7Y71 - chains O and A of the 5 polymer chains in the assembly; structure by electron microscopy, 3.12 A resolution.

Chain O:
Protein: Fab E7 heavy chain
From: Homo sapiens
Notes: antibody fragment or engineered binder
Chain sequence (221 residues; each row starts with the number of its first residue):
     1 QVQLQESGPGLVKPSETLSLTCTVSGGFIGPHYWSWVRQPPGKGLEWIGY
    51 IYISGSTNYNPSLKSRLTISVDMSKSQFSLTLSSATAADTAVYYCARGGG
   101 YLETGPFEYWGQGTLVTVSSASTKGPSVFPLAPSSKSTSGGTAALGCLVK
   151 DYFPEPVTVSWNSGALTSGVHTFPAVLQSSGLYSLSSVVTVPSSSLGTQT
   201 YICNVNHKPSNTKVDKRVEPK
Disulfides: Cys-22/Cys-95, Cys-147/Cys-203

Chain A:
Protein: Spike glycoprotein
From: Homo sapiens
UniProtKB: P0DTC2 (SPIKE_SARS2); residues 16-1213 here = UniProt positions 16-1213
Chain sequence (1198 residues; numbered 16 to 1213; the number before each row is that of its first residue):
    16 VNLTTRTQLPPAYTNSFTRGVYYPDKVFRSSVLHSTQDLFLPFFSNVTWF
    66 HAIHVSGTNGTKRFDNPVLPFNDGVYFASTEKSNIIRGWIFGTTLDSKTQ
   116 SLLIVNNATNVVIKVCEFQFCNDPFLGVYYHKNNKSWMESEFRVYSSANN
   166 CTFEYVSQPFLMDLEGKQGNFKNLREFVFKNIDGYFKIYSKHTPINLVRD
   216 LPQGFSALEPLVDLPIGINITRFQTLLALHRSYLTPGDSSSGWTAGAAAY
   266 YVGYLQPRTFLLKYNENGTITDAVDCALDPLSETKCTLKSFTVEKGIYQT
   316 SNFRVQPTESIVRFPNITNLCPFGEVFNATRFASVYAWNRKRISNCVADY
   366 SVLYNSASFSTFKCYGVSPTKLNDLCFTNVYADSFVIRGDEVRQIAPGQT
   416 GKIADYNYKLPDDFTGCVIAWNSNNLDSKVGGNYNYLYRLFRKSNLKPFE
   466 RDISTEIYQAGSTPCNGVEGFNCYFPLQSYGFQPTNGVGYQPYRVVVLSF
   516 ELLHAPATVCGPKKSTNLVKNKCVNFNFNGLTGTGVLTESNKKFLPFQQF
   566 GRDIADTTDAVRDPQTLEILDITPCSFGGVSVITPGTNTSNQVAVLYQDV
   616 NCTEVPVAIHADQLTPTWRVYSTGSNVFQTRAGCLIGAEHVNNSYECDIP
   666 IGAGICASYQTQTNSPRAAASVASQSIIAYTMSLGAENSVAYSNNSIAIP
   716 TNFTISVTTEILPVSMTKTSVDCTMYICGDSTECSNLLLQYGSFCTQLNR
   766 ALTGIAVEQDKNTQEVFAQVKQIYKTPPIKDFGGFNFSQILPDPSKPSKR
   816 SPIEDLLFNKVTLADAGFIKQYGDCLGDIAARDLICAQKFNGLTVLPPLL
   866 TDEMIAQYTSALLAGTITSGWTFGAGPALQIPFPMQMAYRFNGIGVTQNV
   916 LYENQKLIANQFNSAIGKIQDSLSSTPSALGKLQDVVNQNAQALNTLVKQ
   966 LSSNFGAISSVLNDILSRLDPPEAEVQIDRLITGRLQSLQTYVTQQLIRA
  1016 AEIRASANLAATKMSECVLGQSKRVDFCGKGYHLMSFPQSAPHGVVFLHV
  1066 TYVPAQEKNFTTAPAICHDGKAHFPREGVFVSNGTHWFVTQRNFYEPQII
  1116 TTDNTFVSGNCDVVIGIVNNTVYDPLQPELDSFKEELDKYFKNHTSPDVD
  1166 LGDISGINASVVNIQKEIDRLNEVAKNLNESLIDLQELGKYEQYIKWP
Disordered / not traced: 16-25, 67-78, 96-98, 143-155, 177-186, 247-260, 482-486, 501-502, 621-639, 676-689, 829-852, 1147-1213
Construct notes: engineered mutation Ala-683 (Arg in P0DTC2), Ala-685 (Arg in P0DTC2), Pro-817 (Phe in P0DTC2), Pro-892 (Ala in P0DTC2), Pro-899 (Ala in P0DTC2), Pro-942 (Ala in P0DTC2), Pro-986 (Lys in P0DTC2), Pro-987 (Val in P0DTC2)
Curated features (UniProtKB/Swiss-Prot):
  - region: Asn-280 to Cys-301 (Putative superantigen), Arg-403 to Asp-405 (Integrin-binding motif), Asn-448 to Phe-456 (Immunodominant HLA epitope recognized by the CD8+), Pro-681, Arg-682, Ala-684 (Putative superantigen), Ser-816 to Tyr-837 (Fusion peptide 1), Lys-835 to Phe-855 (Fusion peptide 2), Asp-1163 to Glu-1202 (Heptad repeat 2)
  - site: Arg-815, Ser-816 (Cleavage)
  - glycosylation: Asn-17 (N-linked (GlcNAc...) (complex) asparagine), Asn-61 (N-linked (GlcNAc...) (hybrid) asparagine), Asn-74 (N-linked (GlcNAc...) (complex) asparagine), Asn-122 (N-linked (GlcNAc...) (hybrid) asparagine), Asn-149 (N-linked (GlcNAc...) (complex) asparagine), Asn-165 (N-linked (GlcNAc...) (complex) asparagine), Asn-234 (N-linked (GlcNAc...) (high mannose) asparagine), Asn-282 (N-linked (GlcNAc...) (complex) asparagine), Thr-323 (O-linked (GalNAc) threonine), Ser-325 (O-linked (HexNAc...) serine), Asn-331 (N-linked (GlcNAc...) (complex) asparagine), Asn-343 (N-linked (GlcNAc...) (complex) asparagine), Asn-603 (N-linked (GlcNAc...) (hybrid) asparagine), Asn-616 (N-linked (GlcNAc...) (complex) asparagine), Asn-657 (N-linked (GlcNAc...) (complex) asparagine), Thr-676 (O-linked (GlcNAc...) threonine), Thr-678 (O-linked (GlcNAc...) threonine), Asn-709 (N-linked (GlcNAc...) (high mannose) asparagine), Asn-717 (N-linked (GlcNAc...) (hybrid) asparagine), Asn-801 (N-linked (GlcNAc...) (hybrid) asparagine) and 6 more in UniProt
  - natural variant: Leu-18 (L18F: In strain: Beta/B.1.351, Gamma/P.1 and 1 more), Thr-19 (T19I: In strain: Omicron/BQ.1.1, Omicron/XBB.1.5 and 1 more; T19R: In strain: Delta/B.1.617.2, Omicron/BA.2 and 4 more), Thr-20 (T20N: In strain: Gamma/P.1), Leu-24 to Ala-27 (sequence variant, change not given here; In strain: Omicron/BA.2, Omicron/BA.2.12.1 and 6 more), Pro-26 (P26S: In strain: Gamma/P.1), Gln-52 (Q52H: In strain: Omicron/EG.5.1), Ala-67 (A67V: In strain: Eta/B.1.525, Omicron/BA.1), His-69 to Val-70 (deletion: In strain: Alpha/B.1.1.7, Eta/B.1.525 and 5 more), Gly-75 (G75V: In strain: Lambda/C.37), Thr-76 (T76I: In strain: Lambda/C.37), Asp-80 (D80A: In strain: Beta/B.1.351), Val-83 (V83A: In strain: Omicron/XBB.1.5, Omicron/EG.5.1), 80 further natural variant entries in UniProt
  - mutagenesis: His-69 to Val-70 (Increased incorporation of cleaved spike into virions), Asn-121 (N121Q: Partial loss of biliverdin affinity), Arg-190 (R190K: Partial loss of biliverdin affinity), Asn-234 (N234Q: Increased resistance to neutralizing antibodies), Asn-331 (N331Q: Reduced viral infectivity), Asn-343 (N343Q: Reduced viral infectivity), Leu-452 (L452R: Increased resistance to neutralizing antibodies. Decreases HLA binding to NF9 epitope. Increased binding affinity to human ACE2), Tyr-453 (Y453F: Decreased HLA binding to NF9 epitope. Increased binding affinity to human ACE2), Ala-475 (A475V: Increased resistance to neutralizing antibodies), Val-483 (V483A: Increased resistance to neutralizing antibodies), Glu-484 (E484D: Increased replication in human TMEM106B overexpressing cells), Phe-490 (F490L: Increased resistance to neutralizing antibodies and human covalescent sera neutralization), 13 further mutagenesis entries in UniProt
Disulfides: Cys-131/Cys-166, Cys-291/Cys-301, Cys-336/Cys-361, Cys-379/Cys-432, Cys-617/Cys-649, Cys-662/Cys-671, Cys-738/Cys-760, Cys-743/Cys-749, Cys-1032/Cys-1043, Cys-1082/Cys-1126
Covalently attached groups: N-acetylglucosamine (NAG) linked to Asn-331, Asn-709, Asn-1098
What the authors report for this chain:
  - mutagenesis - R408S: decreased binding to E7 (proposed by the authors, not directly observed)

Chain O / chain A interface:
Contacting residue pairs (15; chain O residue first):
  Pro-31(O) / Lys-417(A)
  Tyr-33(O) / Gly-416(A)  hydrogen bond (side chain-backbone)
  Tyr-52(O) / Tyr-421(A)  hydrophobic
  Tyr-52(O) / Leu-455(A)
  Ser-54(O) / Tyr-421(A)
  Ser-54(O) / Arg-457(A)  hydrogen bond (side chain-backbone)
  Ser-54(O) / Tyr-473(A)
  Met-73(O) / Tyr-489(A)
  Tyr-101(O) / Thr-415(A)
  Leu-102(O) / Thr-415(A)
  Glu-103(O) / Arg-408(A)  salt bridge
  Glu-103(O) / Gln-409(A)
  Glu-103(O) / Gln-414(A)  hydrogen bond
  Glu-103(O) / Thr-415(A)
  Thr-104(O) / Arg-408(A)
Other interface residues (no listed pair), chain O (12 interface residues in all): Ile-53, Ser-56, Ser-74
Other interface residues (no listed pair), chain A (13 interface residues in all): Tyr-453, Asn-460

In short:
The interface between chain O and chain A involves 12 residues on one side and 13 on the other; the contacts
include 3 hydrogen bonds and 1 salt bridge. Polar contacts include Glu-103(O)/Arg-408(A), Tyr-33(O)/Gly-416(A)
and Ser-54(O)/Arg-457(A). N-acetylglucosamine is covalently linked to Asn-331(A), Asn-709(A) and Asn-1098(A).
The paper reports that R408S of chain A reduces binding to E7.
Here chain O is Fab E7 heavy chain and chain A is Spike glycoprotein, both from Homo sapiens. Entry 7Y71
(SARS-CoV-2 spike glycoprotein trimer complexed with Fab fragment of anti-RBD antibody E7) was determined by
electron microscopy together with 7Y72 from the same study.
